PDB entry 8XON | electron microscopy, 1.96 A resolution | chains E and F of the 21 polymer chains in the assembly

[Chain E (and F)]
Protein: ATP-dependent Clp protease proteolytic subunit
From: Streptomyces hawaiiensis
Notes: EC 3.4.21.92; chain F of this document is another copy of the same molecule, construct and numbering; everything in this record applies to it too
UniProtKB: A0A5B9BGY8 (A0A5B9BGY8_9ACTN); numbering as in UniProt (aligned over 30-219)
Sequence (226 residues; row label = number of the first residue in the row; numbers below 1 keep their minus sign (Met-6 is residue -6)):
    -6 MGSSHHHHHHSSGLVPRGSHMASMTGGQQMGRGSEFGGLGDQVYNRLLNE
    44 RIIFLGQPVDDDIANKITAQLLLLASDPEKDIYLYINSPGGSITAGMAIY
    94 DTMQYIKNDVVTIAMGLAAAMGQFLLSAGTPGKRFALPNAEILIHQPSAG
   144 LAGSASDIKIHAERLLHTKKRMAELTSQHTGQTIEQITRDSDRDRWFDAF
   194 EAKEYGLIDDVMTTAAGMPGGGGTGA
Disordered / not traced: -6 to 30, 209-219
Construct notes: initiating methionine (-6); expression tag (-5 to 29); engineered mutation Ala113 (Ser in A0A5B9BGY8)
Reported in the primary citation:
  - mutagenesis - S113A: decreased catalytic activity

[Chain E / chain F interface]
Residue-residue contacts (36):
  Asp34(E) - Gly31(F)
  Asp34(E) - Leu32(F)  hydrogen bond (side chain-backbone)
  Asp34(E) - Gln35(F)
  Tyr37(E) - Leu32(F)  hydrophobic
  Asn38(E) - Leu32(F)
  Asn38(E) - Gln35(F)
  Leu41(E) - Leu32(F)  hydrophobic
  Asn58(E) - Tyr37(F)
  Asn58(E) - Gly49(F)
  Asn58(E) - Asn80(F)
  Lys59(E) - Leu32(F)
  Thr61(E) - Met108(F)
  Ala62(E) - Val36(F)  hydrophobic
  Ala62(E) - Leu40(F)  hydrophobic
  Gln63(E) - Leu32(F)
  Leu66(E) - Arg39(F)
  Thr87(E) - Gly109(F)
  Met90(E) - Asn132(F)
  Ala91(E) - Gly109(F)
  Tyr93(E) - Asn132(F)
  Asp94(E) - Leu130(F)
  Asp94(E) - Asn132(F)  hydrogen bond
  Tyr98(E) - Met205(F)
  Tyr98(E) - Thr206(F)
  Tyr98(E) - Thr207(F)
  Tyr98(E) - Ala208(F)
  Ser147(E) - Arg186(F)
  Ser149(E) - Arg186(F)
  Asp150(E) - Arg186(F)  salt bridge
  Asp150(E) - Asp187(F)
  Ile153(E) - Arg186(F)
  Ile153(E) - Asp187(F)
  Ile153(E) - Trp189(F)
  Arg157(E) - Glu134(F)  salt bridge
  Arg157(E) - Trp189(F)
  Arg164(E) - Asn132(F)  hydrogen bond
Other interface residues (no listed pair), chain E (27 interface residues in all): Leu65, Ser69, Thr95, Gln97, Leu168
Other interface residues (no listed pair), chain F (28 interface residues in all): Gly33, Glu43, Phe47, Tyr78, Leu110, Pro131, Ala133

[Overview]
Chain E and chain F form an interface of 27 and 28 residues respectively, with 3 hydrogen bonds and 2 salt
bridges. Polar pairs include Asp150(E)-Arg186(F), Arg157(E)-Glu134(F) and Asp34(E)-Leu32(F). The paper reports
that S113A of chain E reduces catalytic activity.
Chain E and chain F are both ATP-dependent Clp protease proteolytic subunit (Streptomyces hawaiiensis); the
structure, Cryo-EM structure of the ClpC1:ClpP1P2 degradation complex in Streptomyces hawaiiensis, was
determined by electron microscopy together with 8XN4, 8XOO and 8XOP from the same study.
